1XMI - chains A and B of the 5 polymer chains in the assembly; structure by X-ray diffraction, 2.25 A resolution.

# Chain A (and B)
Name: Cystic fibrosis transmembrane conductance regulator
Source organism: Homo sapiens
Notes: EC 3.6.3.49; fragment: nucleotide binding domain one; chain B of this document is another copy of the same molecule, construct and numbering; everything in this record applies to it too
UniProtKB: P13569 (CFTR_HUMAN); numbering as in UniProt (aligned over 388-678)
Chain sequence (291 residues; numbered 388 to 678; the number before each row is that of its first residue):
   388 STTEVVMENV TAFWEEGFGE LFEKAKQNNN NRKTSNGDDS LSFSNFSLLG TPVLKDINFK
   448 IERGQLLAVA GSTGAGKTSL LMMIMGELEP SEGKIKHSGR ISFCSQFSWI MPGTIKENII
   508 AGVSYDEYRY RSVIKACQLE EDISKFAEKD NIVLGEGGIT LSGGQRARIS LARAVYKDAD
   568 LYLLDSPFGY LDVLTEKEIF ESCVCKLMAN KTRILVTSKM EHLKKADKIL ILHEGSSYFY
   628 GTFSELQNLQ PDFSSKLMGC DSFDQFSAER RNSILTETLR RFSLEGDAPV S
Not modelled in the structure: 412-428, 672-678 (chain B: 414-428, 533-538, 542-546, 672-678)
Differences from the reference sequence: cloning artifact (388); engineered mutation S429 (Phe in P13569), A508 (Phe in P13569), R667 (His in P13569)
Ion coordination: Mg2+: T465, Q493 (together with ATP)
Ligand contacts: ATP (adenosine-5'-triphosphate): W401, V440, S459, T460, G461, A462, G463, K464, T465, S466, Q493
UniProt features mapped onto this chain:
  - binding site (ATP): W401, S434, G458 to T465, Q493
  - modified residue (Phosphoserine): S549, S660, S670
  - lipidation: C524 (S-palmitoyl cysteine)
  - natural variant: D443 (D443Y: In CBAVD; uncertain significance), A455 (A455E: In CF), V456 (V456F: In CF), G458 (G458V: In CF), M470 (V470M: this construct carries the variant), G480 (G480C: In CF), S492 (S492F: In CF), E504 (E504Q: In CF), I506 (I506M; I506V), I507 (I507V; deletion: In CF), D513 (D513G: In CBAVD), V520 (V520F: In CF), 31 further natural variant entries in UniProt
  - mutagenesis: K464 (K464A: Decreases glutathione uptake; K464M: Impaired maturation of glycan chains indicating impaired trafficking from the endoplasmic reticulum to the cell membrane), I539 (I539T: Enhances trafficking from the endoplasmic reticulum to the cell membrane)

# How chain A and chain B interact
Residue-residue contacts (12; chain A residue first):
  S388(A) - K522(B)
  K483(A) - S531(B)
  H484(A) - S531(B)
  S485(A) - E527(B)
  G486(A) - R518(B)
  G486(A) - K522(B)
  G486(A) - E527(B)
  R487(A) - Y515(B)  hydrogen bond (side chain-backbone)
  R487(A) - R518(B)
  R487(A) - S519(B)  hydrogen bond
  R487(A) - K522(B)
  D567(A) - K522(B)  salt bridge

# Overview
Chain A and chain B form an interface of 7 and 6 residues respectively, with 2 hydrogen bonds and 1 salt
bridge. Polar contacts include D567(A)-K522(B), R487(A)-Y515(B) and R487(A)-S519(B). Chain A binds ATP.
UniProt lists 11 ATP-binding residues and 2 mutagenesis sites on chain A.
Both chains are Cystic fibrosis transmembrane conductance regulator (Homo sapiens). Entry 1XMI (Crystal
structure of human F508A NBD1 domain with ATP) was determined by X-ray diffraction, deposited together with
1XMJ.
